Entry 1QTW (X-ray diffraction, 1.02 A resolution); this record covers chain A.

# Chain A
Protein: Endonuclease IV
From: Escherichia coli
Notes: EC 3.1.21.2
UniProtKB: P0A6C1 (END4_ECOLI); residues 1-285 here = UniProt positions 1-285
Sequence (285 residues; numbered 1 to 285; the number before each row is that of its first residue):
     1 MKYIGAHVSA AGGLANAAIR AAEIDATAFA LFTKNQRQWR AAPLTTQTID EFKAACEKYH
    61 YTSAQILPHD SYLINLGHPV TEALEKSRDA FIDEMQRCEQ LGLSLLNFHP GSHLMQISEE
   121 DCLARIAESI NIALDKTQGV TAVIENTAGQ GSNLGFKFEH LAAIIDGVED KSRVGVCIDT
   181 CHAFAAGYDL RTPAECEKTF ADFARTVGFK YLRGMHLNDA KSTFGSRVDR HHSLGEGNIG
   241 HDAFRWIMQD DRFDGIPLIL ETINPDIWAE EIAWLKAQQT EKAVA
Bound ions: Zn2+ site 1: His69, His109, Glu145; Zn2+ site 2: Glu145, Asp179, His216, Glu261; Zn2+ site 3: His182, Asp229, His231
Curated features (UniProtKB/Swiss-Prot):
  - binding site (Zn(2+)): His69, His109, Glu145, Asp179, His182, His216, Asp229, His231, Glu261

# In short
His69, His109 and Glu145 coordinate Zn2+ site 1. The Zn2+ site 2 is built by Glu145, Asp179, His216 and
Glu261. Curated annotation (UniProt) lists 9 Zn2+-binding residues.
Chain A is Endonuclease IV (Escherichia coli); the structure, High-resolution crystal structure of the
escherichia coli DNA repair enzyme endonuclease IV, was determined by X-ray diffraction.
